PDB entry 6JXR | electron microscopy, 3.70 A resolution | chains m and n of the 8 polymer chains in the assembly

# Chain m
Molecule: T cell receptor alpha variable 12-3, Possible J 11 gene segment, T cell receptor alpha constant
Source organism: Homo sapiens
UniProtKB: chimeric construct of A0A0B4J271, A0N4Z6, P01848: residues 22-114 from A0A0B4J271 (TVAL3_HUMAN) positions 22-114 (same numbers); residues 116-132 from A0N4Z6 positions 4-20 (UniProt number = residue number - 112); residues 134-273 from P01848 positions 1-140 (UniProt number = residue number - 133)
Sequence (252 residues; each row starts with the number of its first residue):
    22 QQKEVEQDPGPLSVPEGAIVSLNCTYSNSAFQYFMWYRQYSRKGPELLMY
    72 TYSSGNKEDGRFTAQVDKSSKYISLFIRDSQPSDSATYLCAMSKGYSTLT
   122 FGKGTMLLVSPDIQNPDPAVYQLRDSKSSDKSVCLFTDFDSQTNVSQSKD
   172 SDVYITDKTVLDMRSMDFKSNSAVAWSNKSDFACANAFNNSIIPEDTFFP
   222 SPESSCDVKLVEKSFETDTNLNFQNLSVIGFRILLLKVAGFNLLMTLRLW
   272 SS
Unresolved in the structure: 22-25
Differences from the reference sequence: linker (115, 133)
UniProt features mapped onto this chain:
  - glycosylation (N-linked (GlcNAc...) asparagine): N44, N165, N199, N210, N246
  - region: C227 to S248 (Connecting peptide)
Cystine bridges: C45-C111, C155-C205

# Chain n
Molecule: T cell receptor beta variable 6-5, M1-specific T cell receptor beta chain, T cell receptor beta constant 2
Source organism: Homo sapiens
UniProtKB: chimeric construct of A0A0K0K1A5, P0DSE2, A0A0G2JMB4: residues 22-112 from A0A0K0K1A5 (TVB65_HUMAN) positions 22-112 (same numbers); residues 121-134 from P0DSE2 positions 119-132 (UniProt number = residue number - 2); residues 135-312 from A0A0G2JMB4 positions 2-179 (UniProt number = residue number - 133)
Sequence (291 residues; numbered 22 to 312; the number before each row is that of its first residue):
    22 GVTQTPKFQVLKTGQSMTLQCAQDMNHEYMSWYRQDPGMGLRLIHYSVGA
    72 GITDQGEVPNGYNVSRSTTEDFPLRLLSAAPSQTSVYFCASRRRQGASGE
   122 QYFGPGTRLTVTEDLKNVFPPEVAVFEPSEAEISHTQKATLVCLATGFYP
   172 DHVELSWWVNGKEVHSGVSTDPQPLKEQPALNDSRYCLSSRLRVSATFWQ
   222 NPRNHFRCQVQFYGLSENDEWTQDRAKPVTQIVSAEAWGRADCGFTSESY
   272 QQGVLSATILYEILLGKATLYAVLVSALVLMAMVKRKDSRG
Unresolved in the structure: 309-312
Differences from the reference sequence: linker (113-120)
UniProt features mapped onto this chain:
  - glycosylation: N84 (N-linked (GlcNAc...) asparagine)
Cystine bridges: C42-C110, C164-C229

# Chain m / chain n interface
Contacting residue pairs (131):
  Y54(m) with R113(n), hydrogen bond; G120(n)
  M56(m) with G120(n); E121(n)
  Y58(m) with Q122(n)
  Q60(m) with Q56(n), hydrogen bond
  S62(m) with P193(n)
  R63(m) with R129(n); D172(n), salt bridge; P193(n); Q194(n), hydrogen bond; P195(n)
  K64(m) with F109(n)
  G65(m) with F109(n); G125(n)
  P66(m) with F109(n); F124(n), hydrophobic
  L68(m) with E121(n)
  Y71(m) with G120(n), hydrogen bond (side chain-backbone)
  L110(m) with L62(n), hydrophobic
  G116(m) with Q116(n); G117(n)
  Y117(m) with R113(n); Q116(n); G117(n)
  S118(m) with R113(n); Q116(n), hydrogen bond
  L120(m) with R113(n); Q122(n)
  F122(m) with Y54(n); Q122(n); F124(n), hydrophobic
  K124(m) with M60(n)
  D138(m) with H156(n), salt bridge
  Y142(m) with A152(n), hydrophobic; E153(n); H156(n), hydrogen bond; T157(n)
  Q143(m) with S150(n), hydrogen bond (backbone-side chain)
  L144(m) with E148(n); P149(n), hydrophobic; E153(n); T161(n); V163(n), hydrophobic
  R145(m) with F147(n); E148(n), hydrogen bond (backbone-backbone); P149(n), hydrogen bond (side chain-backbone); R261(n); D263(n), salt bridge
  D146(m) with F147(n)
  S147(m) with V146(n)
  S150(m) with A145(n)
  K152(m) with F147(n); T167(n)
  V154(m) with L165(n), hydrophobic
  L156(m) with E153(n); T161(n); V163(n), hydrophobic; R212(n)
  T158(m) with R214(n), hydrogen bond
  Y175(m) with K197(n); E198(n)
  I176(m) with L196(n)
  T177(m) with D192(n); S210(n)
  T180(m) with S190(n); D192(n); R212(n), hydrogen bond
  L182(m) with S190(n); R214(n)
  D183(m) with G188(n), hydrogen bond (backbone-backbone)
  M184(m) with K159(n); R214(n)
  R185(m) with S187(n), hydrogen bond (backbone-side chain)
  M187(m) with K159(n); S216(n)
  F189(m) with K159(n)
  S191(m) with R214(n)
  S193(m) with R212(n)
  V195(m) with R212(n)
  W197(m) with L165(n), hydrophobic; L196(n), hydrophobic; C208(n), hydrophobic
  F219(m) with H156(n)
  P221(m) with A152(n), hydrophobic
  S225(m) with E151(n)
  S226(m) with E151(n); S155(n)
  C227(m) with C264(n), disulfide
  L231(m) with I154(n), hydrophobic; A217(n); T218(n)
  V232(m) with Q221(n); A262(n), hydrophobic; C264(n); G265(n)
  E233(m) with F266(n)
  S235(m) with T218(n); Q221(n), hydrogen bond (side chain-backbone); N222(n)
  F236(m) with F266(n); T267(n); S268(n)
  E237(m) with N222(n); R224(n)
  D239(m) with R224(n)
  L242(m) with Q272(n)
  Q245(m) with V275(n)
  N246(m) with Y271(n)
  S248(m) with T279(n)
  V249(m) with V275(n), hydrophobic; A278(n), hydrophobic; T279(n); Y282(n), hydrophobic
  F252(m) with Y282(n), hydrophobic; E283(n)
  R253(m) with Y282(n), hydrogen bond
  L255(m) with L286(n), hydrophobic
  L256(m) with Y282(n), hydrophobic; L285(n); L286(n)
  V259(m) with A289(n)
  F262(m) with A293(n), hydrophobic
  N263(m) with A289(n), hydrogen bond (side chain-backbone); Y292(n); A293(n), hydrogen bond (side chain-backbone)
  M266(m) with V296(n), hydrophobic
  T267(m) with Y292(n)
  L270(m) with L299(n), hydrophobic; V300(n), hydrophobic
  S273(m) with R307(n), hydrogen bond
Interface residues without a listed pair, chain m (80 interface residues in all): T119, S172, D178, S186, V229, K234, T238, R269
Interface residues without a listed pair, chain n (85 interface residues in all): Y50, G61, S119, V215, W220, L276, T290, M304
Disulfides between the chains: C227(m)-C264(n)

# In short
80 residues of chain m face 85 of chain n across their interface, with 1 disulfide bond, 18 hydrogen bonds and
3 salt bridges. Among the polar pairs are R63(m)-D172(n), D138(m)-H156(n) and R145(m)-D263(n).
Chain m is T cell receptor alpha variable 12-3, Possible J 11 gene segment, T cell receptor alpha constant and
chain n is T cell receptor beta variable 6-5, M1-specific T cell receptor beta chain, T cell receptor beta
constant 2, both from Homo sapiens; the structure, Structure of human T cell receptor-CD3 complex, was
determined by electron microscopy.
